PDB entry 3SQC | X-ray diffraction, 2.80 A resolution | chain A

== Chain A ==
Protein: Squalene--hopene cyclase
Source organism: Alicyclobacillus acidocaldarius
Notes: EC 5.4.99.-
UniProtKB: P33247 (SQHC_ALIAC); residues 2-631 here correspond to UniProt positions 1-630 (UniProt number = residue number - 1)
Sequence (631 residues; numbered 1 to 631; the number before each row is that of its first residue):
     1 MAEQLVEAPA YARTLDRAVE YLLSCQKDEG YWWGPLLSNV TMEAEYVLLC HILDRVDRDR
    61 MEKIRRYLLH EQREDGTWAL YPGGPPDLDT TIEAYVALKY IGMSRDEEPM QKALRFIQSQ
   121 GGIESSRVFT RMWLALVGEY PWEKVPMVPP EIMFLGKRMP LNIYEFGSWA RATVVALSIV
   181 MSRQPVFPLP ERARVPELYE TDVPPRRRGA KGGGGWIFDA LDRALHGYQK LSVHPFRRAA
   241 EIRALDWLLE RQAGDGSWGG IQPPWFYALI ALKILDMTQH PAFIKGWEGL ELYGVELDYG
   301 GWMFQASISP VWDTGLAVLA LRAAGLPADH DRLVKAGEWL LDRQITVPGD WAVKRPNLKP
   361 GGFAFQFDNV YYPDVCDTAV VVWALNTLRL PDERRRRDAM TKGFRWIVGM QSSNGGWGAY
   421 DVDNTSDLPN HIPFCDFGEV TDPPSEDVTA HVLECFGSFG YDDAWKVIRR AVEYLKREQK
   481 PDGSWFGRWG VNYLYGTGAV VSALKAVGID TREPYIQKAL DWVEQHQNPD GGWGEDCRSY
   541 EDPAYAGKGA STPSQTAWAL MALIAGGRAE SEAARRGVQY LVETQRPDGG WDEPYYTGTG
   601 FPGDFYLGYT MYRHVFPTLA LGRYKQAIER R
Not modelled in the structure: 1-9, 629-631
Sequence notes: engineered mutation Cys376 (Asp375 in P33247)
UniProt features mapped onto this chain:
  - active site: Asp377 (Proton donor)

== Overview ==
From UniProt: active-site residue Asp377.
Chain A is Squalene--hopene cyclase (Alicyclobacillus acidocaldarius); the structure, Squalene-hopene cyclase,
was determined by X-ray diffraction (same publication as 2SQC).
